Entry 3U7Q (X-ray diffraction, 1.00 A resolution); this record covers chains A and B of the 4 polymer chains in the assembly.

[Chain A]
Molecule: Nitrogenase molybdenum-iron protein alpha chain
Source organism: Azotobacter vinelandii
Notes: EC 1.18.6.1
UniProtKB: P07328 (NIFD_AZOVI); numbering as in UniProt (aligned over 1-492)
Chain sequence (492 residues; row label = number of the first residue in the row):
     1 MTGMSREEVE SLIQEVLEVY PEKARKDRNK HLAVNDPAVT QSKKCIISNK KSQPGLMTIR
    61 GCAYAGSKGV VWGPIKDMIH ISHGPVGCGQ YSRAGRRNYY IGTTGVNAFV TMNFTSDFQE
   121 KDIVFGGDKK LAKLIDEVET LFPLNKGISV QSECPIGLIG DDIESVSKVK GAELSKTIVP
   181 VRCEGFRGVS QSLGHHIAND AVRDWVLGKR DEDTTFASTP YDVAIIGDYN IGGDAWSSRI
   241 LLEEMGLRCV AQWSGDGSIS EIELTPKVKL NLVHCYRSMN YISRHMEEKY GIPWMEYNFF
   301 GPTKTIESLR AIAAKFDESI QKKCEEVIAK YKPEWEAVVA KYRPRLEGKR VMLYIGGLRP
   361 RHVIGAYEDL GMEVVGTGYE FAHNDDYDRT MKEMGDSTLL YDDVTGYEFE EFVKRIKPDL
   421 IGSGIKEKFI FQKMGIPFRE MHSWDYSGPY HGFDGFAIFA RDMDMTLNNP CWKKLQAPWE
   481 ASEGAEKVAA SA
Not modelled in the structure: 1-3, 481-492
Curated features (UniProtKB/Swiss-Prot):
  - binding site ([8Fe-7S] cluster): Cys62, Cys88, Cys154
  - binding site ([7Fe-Mo-9S-C-homocitryl] cluster): Cys275, His442
  - mutagenesis: His195 (H195Q: No nitrogenase activity)
Metal / ion sites: fe(8)-S(7) cluster, oxidized Fe: Cys62, Cys88, Cys154 (shared with Cys70(B), Cys95(B), Cys153(B), Ser188(B) of chain B); fe(8)-S(7) cluster Fe: Cys62, Cys88, Cys154 (shared with Cys70(B), Cys95(B), Cys153(B) of chain B); Fe ion near Cys275 (its only coordinating residue here)
Ligand contacts:
  - fe(8)-S(7) cluster, oxidized / fe(8)-S(7) cluster: Cys62, Tyr64, Pro85, Val86, Gly87, Cys88, Tyr91, Glu153, Cys154, Gly185
  - 3-hydroxy-3-carboxy-adipic acid (HCA): Ala65, Gly95, Arg96, Gln191, Gly424, Ile425, Lys426, Glu440, His442
  - ICS (iron-sulfur-molybdenum cluster with interstitial carbon): Val70, Arg96, His195, Tyr229, Ile231, Cys275, Arg277, Ser278, Ile355, Gly356, Gly357, Leu358, Arg359, Pro360, Phe381, Met441, His442

[Chain B]
Molecule: Nitrogenase molybdenum-iron protein beta chain
Source organism: Azotobacter vinelandii
Notes: EC 1.18.6.1
UniProtKB: P07329 (NIFK_AZOVI); residue numbers follow UniProt; this construct covers 1-523
Chain sequence (523 residues; numbered 1 to 523; the number before each row is that of its first residue):
     1 MSQQVDKIKA SYPLFLDQDY KDMLAKKRDG FEEKYPQDKI DEVFQWTTTK EYQELNFQRE
    61 ALTVNPAKAC QPLGAVLCAL GFEKTMPYVH GSQGCVAYFR SYFNRHFREP VSCVSDSMTE
   121 DAAVFGGQQN MKDGLQNCKA TYKPDMIAVS TTCMAEVIGD DLNAFINNSK KEGFIPDEFP
   181 VPFAHTPSFV GSHVTGWDNM FEGIARYFTL KSMDDKVVGS NKKINIVPGF ETYLGNFRVI
   241 KRMLSEMGVG YSLLSDPEEV LDTPADGQFR MYAGGTTQEE MKDAPNALNT VLLQPWHLEK
   301 TKKFVEGTWK HEVPKLNIPM GLDWTDEFLM KVSEISGQPI PASLTKERGR LVDMMTDSHT
   361 WLHGKRFALW GDPDFVMGLV KFLLELGCEP VHILCHNGNK RWKKAVDAIL AASPYGKNAT
   421 VYIGKDLWHL RSLVFTDKPD FMIGNSYGKF IQRDTLHKGK EFEVPLIRIG FPIFDRHHLH
   481 RSTTLGYEGA MQILTTLVNS ILERLDEETR GMQATDYNHD LVR
Not modelled in the structure: 1
Curated features (UniProtKB/Swiss-Prot):
  - binding site ([8Fe-7S] cluster): Cys70, Cys95, Cys153, Ser188
Metal / ion sites: fe(8)-S(7) cluster, oxidized Fe: Cys70, Cys95, Cys153, Ser188 (shared with Cys62(A), Cys88(A), Cys154(A) of chain A); fe(8)-S(7) cluster Fe: Cys70, Cys95, Cys153 (shared with Cys62(A), Cys88(A), Cys154(A) of chain A); Ca2+ site 1: Arg108, Glu109 (shared with 2 residues of chain D); Ca2+ site 2: Asp353, Asp357 (shared with 2 residues of chain D)
Ligand contacts: fe(8)-S(7) cluster, oxidized / fe(8)-S(7) cluster: Cys70, Pro72, Ser92, Gly94, Cys95, Tyr98, Phe99, Thr152, Cys153, Ser188

[Chain A / chain B interface]
Pairs across the interface (201):
  Val19(A) - Ala140(B)
  Val19(A) - Lys143(B)
  Tyr20(A) - Thr141(B)
  Pro21(A) - Gln136(B)
  Pro21(A) - Asn137(B)
  Pro21(A) - Ala140(B)
  Lys23(A) - Asp133(B)  salt bridge
  Ala24(A) - Asn137(B)
  Lys51(A) - Thr119(B)  hydrogen bond
  Lys51(A) - Asp121(B)  salt bridge
  Ser52(A) - Gln93(B)  hydrogen bond
  Ser52(A) - Ser117(B)
  Pro54(A) - Ser115(B)
  Pro54(A) - Asp116(B)
  Pro54(A) - Asn130(B)
  Pro54(A) - Gly134(B)
  Pro54(A) - Asn137(B)  hydrogen bond (backbone-side chain)
  Gly55(A) - Val114(B)
  Gly55(A) - Ser115(B)  hydrogen bond (backbone-backbone)
  Gly55(A) - Gly134(B)
  Gly55(A) - Cys138(B)
  Gly55(A) - Tyr142(B)
  Leu56(A) - Asn137(B)
  Leu56(A) - Thr141(B)
  Leu56(A) - Tyr142(B)  hydrogen bond (backbone-side chain)
  Met57(A) - Met86(B)  hydrophobic
  Met57(A) - Arg100(B)
  Met57(A) - Cys113(B)
  Met57(A) - Val114(B)  hydrophobic
  Met57(A) - Tyr142(B)
  Thr58(A) - Gln93(B)
  Thr58(A) - Arg100(B)
  Arg60(A) - Gln93(B)
  Arg60(A) - Ala97(B)
  Gly61(A) - Gln93(B)  hydrogen bond (backbone-side chain)
  Gly61(A) - Gly94(B)
  Cys62(A) - Gly94(B)
  Tyr64(A) - Tyr98(B)
  Ala65(A) - Tyr98(B)
  Lys76(A) - Glu32(B)  salt bridge
  Pro85(A) - Ser188(B)
  Pro85(A) - Phe189(B)
  Val86(A) - Pro66(B)  hydrophobic
  Val86(A) - Lys68(B)
  Val86(A) - Ala69(B)
  Val86(A) - Cys70(B)
  Gly87(A) - Cys70(B)
  Gln90(A) - Pro66(B)  hydrogen bond (side chain-backbone)
  Gln90(A) - Lys68(B)  hydrogen bond (side chain-backbone)
  Gln90(A) - Tyr102(B)
  Gln90(A) - Tyr447(B)
  Tyr91(A) - Ala69(B)
  Tyr91(A) - Cys70(B)  hydrogen bond (side chain-backbone)
  Tyr91(A) - Leu73(B)
  Tyr91(A) - Tyr98(B)  hydrophobic
  Tyr91(A) - Phe99(B)  hydrophobic
  Tyr91(A) - Tyr102(B)  hydrophobic
  Ser92(A) - Tyr98(B)
  Arg93(A) - Asn65(B)  hydrogen bond
  Arg93(A) - Tyr447(B)
  Arg93(A) - Phe450(B)
  Gly95(A) - Arg105(B)
  Tyr99(A) - Ser11(B)
  Thr103(A) - Ile40(B)
  Thr104(A) - Arg453(B)
  Val106(A) - Ile40(B)
  Val106(A) - Val43(B)  hydrophobic
  Val106(A) - Phe44(B)  hydrophobic
  Asn107(A) - Lys34(B)
  Asn107(A) - Ile40(B)
  Met112(A) - Val64(B)  hydrophobic
  Met112(A) - Asn65(B)
  Met112(A) - Trp428(B)  hydrophobic
  Asn113(A) - Thr63(B)
  Asn113(A) - Val64(B)
  Asn113(A) - Asn65(B)  hydrogen bond (backbone-backbone)
  Asn113(A) - Pro66(B)
  Phe114(A) - Thr63(B)
  Phe114(A) - Val64(B)  hydrophobic
  Thr115(A) - Leu62(B)
  Thr115(A) - Thr63(B)  hydrogen bond (backbone-backbone)
  Asp117(A) - Thr63(B)
  Asp117(A) - Lys68(B)  salt bridge
  Phe118(A) - Phe189(B)
  Gln119(A) - Lys68(B)
  Gln119(A) - Phe189(B)
  Glu120(A) - Phe189(B)  hydrogen bond (backbone-backbone)
  Glu120(A) - Val190(B)
  Ile123(A) - Phe189(B)  hydrophobic
  Lys130(A) - Ala61(B)
  Lys133(A) - Ala61(B)
  Leu134(A) - Ala61(B)
  Leu134(A) - Leu62(B)  hydrophobic
  Glu137(A) - Arg59(B)
  Glu137(A) - Glu60(B)  hydrogen bond (side chain-backbone)
  Glu137(A) - Ala61(B)  hydrogen bond (side chain-backbone)
  Glu137(A) - Leu62(B)  hydrogen bond (side chain-backbone)
  Val138(A) - Leu62(B)  hydrophobic
  Thr140(A) - Trp46(B)
  Leu141(A) - Tyr52(B)  hydrogen bond (backbone-side chain)
  Leu141(A) - Leu55(B)  hydrophobic
  Leu141(A) - Asn56(B)
  Leu141(A) - Arg59(B)
  Phe142(A) - Tyr52(B)
  Phe142(A) - Trp428(B)
  Pro143(A) - Trp46(B)
  Leu144(A) - Tyr35(B)
  Leu144(A) - Val43(B)  hydrophobic
  Lys146(A) - Glu32(B)
  Lys146(A) - Glu33(B)  hydrogen bond (side chain-backbone)
  Cys154(A) - Ser92(B)
  Cys154(A) - Met154(B)  hydrophobic
  Pro155(A) - Cys153(B)
  Leu158(A) - Met154(B)  hydrophobic
  Leu158(A) - Val157(B)  hydrophobic
  Ile159(A) - Val157(B)  hydrophobic
  Phe186(A) - Thr119(B)
  Phe186(A) - Glu120(B)  hydrogen bond (backbone-backbone)
  Phe186(A) - Met154(B)  hydrophobic
  Arg187(A) - Glu120(B)  salt bridge
  Val189(A) - Gln93(B)  hydrogen bond (backbone-side chain)
  Arg210(A) - Glu33(B)  salt bridge
  Gly232(A) - Ser11(B)
  Gly232(A) - Phe15(B)
  Gly233(A) - Phe15(B)
  Trp236(A) - Phe15(B)  hydrophobic
  Trp236(A) - Tyr20(B)
  Trp236(A) - Met23(B)
  Trp236(A) - Leu24(B)
  Ser237(A) - Leu14(B)
  Ser237(A) - Phe15(B)
  Ser237(A) - Tyr20(B)  hydrogen bond
  Arg239(A) - Met23(B)
  Arg239(A) - Lys27(B)
  Arg239(A) - Phe31(B)
  Ile240(A) - Asp19(B)
  Ile240(A) - Tyr20(B)  hydrophobic
  Ile240(A) - Met23(B)  hydrogen bond (backbone-side chain)
  Glu243(A) - Lys26(B)  salt bridge
  Arg248(A) - Phe31(B)
  Cys249(A) - Phe31(B)
  Val250(A) - Phe31(B)
  Gln252(A) - Lys27(B)
  Asp256(A) - Lys27(B)  salt bridge
  Ser258(A) - Phe31(B)
  Ser258(A) - Glu32(B)
  Ser260(A) - Phe31(B)  hydrogen bond (side chain-backbone)
  Ser260(A) - Glu32(B)  hydrogen bond (side chain-backbone)
  Ser260(A) - Glu33(B)
  Glu261(A) - Lys27(B)  salt bridge
  Glu261(A) - Phe31(B)
  Glu261(A) - Glu32(B)
  Leu264(A) - Phe31(B)
  Lys330(A) - Ser2(B)
  Glu334(A) - Ser2(B)  hydrogen bond
  Glu334(A) - Gln3(B)  hydrogen bond (side chain-backbone)
  Ala337(A) - Val5(B)
  Val338(A) - Val5(B)
  Lys341(A) - Val5(B)
  Tyr342(A) - Ile8(B)
  Gly406(A) - Tyr142(B)  hydrogen bond (backbone-side chain)
  Tyr407(A) - Thr141(B)
  Tyr407(A) - Tyr142(B)  hydrogen bond (backbone-side chain)
  Glu410(A) - Phe269(B)
  Ile425(A) - Ser101(B)
  Ile425(A) - Asn104(B)  hydrogen bond (backbone-side chain)
  Ile425(A) - Arg105(B)
  Lys426(A) - Ala97(B)
  Lys426(A) - Arg100(B)
  Lys426(A) - Ser101(B)
  Lys426(A) - Asn104(B)
  Phe429(A) - Asn104(B)
  Phe429(A) - Arg108(B)
  Phe429(A) - Glu109(B)
  Phe429(A) - Pro110(B)
  Ile430(A) - Pro110(B)
  Ile430(A) - Phe269(B)  hydrophobic
  Lys433(A) - Glu109(B)  salt bridge
  Lys433(A) - Pro110(B)
  Lys433(A) - Thr263(B)  hydrogen bond (side chain-backbone)
  Lys433(A) - Asp266(B)
  Lys433(A) - Gly267(B)  hydrogen bond (backbone-backbone)
  Lys433(A) - Gln268(B)  hydrogen bond (backbone-backbone)
  Met434(A) - Gly267(B)
  Met434(A) - Phe269(B)
  Gly448(A) - Ala10(B)
  Gly448(A) - Ser11(B)  hydrogen bond (backbone-backbone)
  Pro449(A) - Ser11(B)
  Pro449(A) - Phe15(B)  hydrophobic
  Asp454(A) - Ser2(B)  hydrogen bond (side chain-backbone)
  Asp454(A) - Gln3(B)  hydrogen bond (backbone-side chain)
  Asp454(A) - Tyr20(B)  hydrogen bond
  Ala457(A) - Gln3(B)
  Ala457(A) - Ile8(B)
  Ile458(A) - Gln3(B)
  Ile458(A) - Ile8(B)  hydrophobic
  Ile458(A) - Lys9(B)
  Ile458(A) - Ala10(B)  hydrophobic
  Leu475(A) - Ala265(B)
  Leu475(A) - Asp266(B)
  Leu475(A) - Gly267(B)
Also at the interface, not in a pair above, chain A (111 interface residues in all): Gln53, Ile59, Asp77, Cys88, Ile101, Gly105, Thr111, Ser116, Gly188, Ser190, Phe216, Tyr331, Thr405, Gln432, Arg461
Also at the interface, not in a pair above, chain B (97 interface residues in all): Lys39, Gln58, Ala67, Ser112, Gln129, Pro264, Met271, His396, Asp454

[Overview]
111 residues of chain A face 97 of chain B across their interface; the contacts include 36 hydrogen bonds and
10 salt bridges. Among the polar pairs are Lys23(A)-Asp133(B), Lys51(A)-Asp121(B) and Lys76(A)-Glu32(B).
Chain A is Nitrogenase molybdenum-iron protein alpha chain and chain B is Nitrogenase molybdenum-iron protein
beta chain, both from Azotobacter vinelandii; the structure, A. vinelandii nitrogenase MoFe protein at atomic
resolution, was determined by X-ray diffraction.
